PDB entry 7CN1 | electron microscopy, 3.70 A resolution | chains B and C of the 4 polymer chains in the assembly

== Chain B (and C) ==
Name: potassium channel
From: Homo sapiens
Notes: chain C of this document is another copy of the same molecule, construct and numbering; everything in this record applies to it too
Sequence (820 residues; each row starts with the number of its first residue):
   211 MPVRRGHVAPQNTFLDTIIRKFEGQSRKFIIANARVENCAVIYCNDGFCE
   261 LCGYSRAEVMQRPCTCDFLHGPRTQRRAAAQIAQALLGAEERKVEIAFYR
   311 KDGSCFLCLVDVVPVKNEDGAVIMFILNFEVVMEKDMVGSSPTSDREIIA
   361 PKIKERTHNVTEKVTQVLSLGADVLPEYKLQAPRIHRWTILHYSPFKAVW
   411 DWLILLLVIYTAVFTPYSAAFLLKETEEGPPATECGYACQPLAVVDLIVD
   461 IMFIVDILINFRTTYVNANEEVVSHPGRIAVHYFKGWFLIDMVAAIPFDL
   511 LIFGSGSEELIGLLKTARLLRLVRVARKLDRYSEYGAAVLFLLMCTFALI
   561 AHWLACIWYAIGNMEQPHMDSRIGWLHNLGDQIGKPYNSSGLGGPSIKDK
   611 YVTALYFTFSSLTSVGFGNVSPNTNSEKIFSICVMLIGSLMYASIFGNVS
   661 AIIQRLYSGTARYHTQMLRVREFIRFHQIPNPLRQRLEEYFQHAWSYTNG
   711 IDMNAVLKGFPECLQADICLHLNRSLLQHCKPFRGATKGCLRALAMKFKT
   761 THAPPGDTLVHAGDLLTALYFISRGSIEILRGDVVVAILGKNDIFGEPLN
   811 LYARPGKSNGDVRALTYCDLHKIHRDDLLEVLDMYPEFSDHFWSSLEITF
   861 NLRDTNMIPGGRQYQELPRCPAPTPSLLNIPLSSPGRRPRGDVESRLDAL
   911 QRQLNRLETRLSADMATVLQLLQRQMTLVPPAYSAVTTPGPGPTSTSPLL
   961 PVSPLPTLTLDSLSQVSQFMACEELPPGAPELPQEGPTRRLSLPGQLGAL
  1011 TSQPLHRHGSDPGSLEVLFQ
Unresolved in the structure: 211-404, 433-454, 482-488, 508-521, 540-544, 578-583, 598-604, 667-1030 (chain C: 211-401, 434-454, 474-476, 483-488, 509-520, 544-546, 576-582, 598-603, 667-1030)
Metal / ion sites: K+ site 1: S624 (shared with 1 residue of chain A; S624(C) of chain C; 1 residue of chain D); K+ site 2: V625 (shared with 1 residue of chain A; V625(C) of chain C; 1 residue of chain D); K+ site 3: G626 (shared with 1 residue of chain A; G626(C) of chain C; 1 residue of chain D)

== Chain B / chain C interface ==
Contacting residue pairs - 24 pairs, chain B then chain C:
  M554(B) with L646(C), hydrophobic
  Q592(B) with N633(C)
  I593(B) with N633(C); K638(C)
  V612(B) with N635(C)
  T613(B) with K638(C)
  Y616(B) with P632(C)
  F619(B) with I642(C), hydrophobic; M645(C); L646(C), hydrophobic
  S620(B) with M645(C)
  T623(B) with M645(C)
  S624(B) with S624(C)
  V625(B) with S624(C); V625(C)
  F627(B) with F617(C), hydrophobic; S621(C); G628(C); M645(C), hydrophobic
  N629(B) with S631(C), hydrogen bond; P632(C)
  F656(B) with S649(C)
  V659(B) with L650(C), hydrophobic
  S660(B) with A653(C)
Also at the interface, not in a pair above, chain B (20 interface residues in all): D609, L615, G626, Y652
Also at the interface, not in a pair above, chain C (19 interface residues in all): G626, V630, I639

== Summary ==
20 residues of chain B face 19 of chain C across their interface, with 1 hydrogen bond. Its one
hydrogen-bonded contact is N629(B)-S631(C).
Both chains are potassium channel (Homo sapiens). Entry 7CN1 (Cryo-EM structure of K+-bound hERG channel in
the presence of astemizole) was determined by electron microscopy together with 7CN0 from the same study.
